PDB entry 5VGA | X-ray diffraction, 2.50 A resolution | chains A and B

Chain A:
Molecule: Fab 36-65 light chain
Organism: Mus musculus
Notes: antibody fragment or engineered binder
Chain sequence (214 residues; numbered 1 to 214; the number before each row is that of its first residue):
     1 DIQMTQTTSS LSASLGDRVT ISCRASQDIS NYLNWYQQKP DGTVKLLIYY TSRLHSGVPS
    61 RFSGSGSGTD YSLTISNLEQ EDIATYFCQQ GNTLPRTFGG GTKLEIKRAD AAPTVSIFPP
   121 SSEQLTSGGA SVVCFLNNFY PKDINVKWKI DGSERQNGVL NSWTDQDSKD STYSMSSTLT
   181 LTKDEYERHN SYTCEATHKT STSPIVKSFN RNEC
Disulfides: Cys-23/Cys-88, Cys-134/Cys-194
What the authors report for this chain:
  - conformationally variable residues (register shift): Thr-51 to Gly-57

Chain B:
Molecule: Fab 36-65 heavy chain
Organism: Mus musculus
Notes: antibody fragment or engineered binder
Chain sequence (224 residues; numbered 1 to 224; the number before each row is that of its first residue):
     1 EVQLQQSGAE LVRAGSSVKM SCKASGYTFT SYGINWVKQR PGQGLEWIGY INPGNGYTKY
    61 NEKFKGKTTL TVDKSSSTAY MQLRSLTSED SAVYFCARSV YYGGSYYFDY WGQGTTLTVS
   121 SAKTTPPSVY PLAPGSAAQT NSMVTLGCLV KGYFPEPVTV TWNSGSLSSG VHTFPAVLQS
   181 DLYTLSSSVT VPSSTWPSET VTCNVAHPAS STKVDKKIVP RDCG
Disulfides: Cys-22/Cys-96, Cys-148/Cys-203
What the authors report for this chain:
  - conformationally variable residues (order/disorder transition): Ala-138 to Thr-140

How chain A and chain B interact:
Residue-residue contacts (71):
  Tyr-32(A) with Gly-103(B), hydrogen bond (side chain-backbone); Ser-105(B)
  Asn-34(A) with Tyr-106(B); Tyr-107(B)
  Tyr-36(A) with Phe-108(B), hydrogen bond (side chain-backbone); Trp-111(B), hydrophobic
  Gln-38(A) with Gln-39(B), hydrogen bond; Phe-95(B)
  Gly-42(A) with Phe-95(B)
  Val-44(A) with Trp-111(B), hydrophobic
  Leu-46(A) with Tyr-107(B), hydrophobic; Phe-108(B); Asp-109(B)
  Tyr-49(A) with Tyr-102(B), hydrophobic; Tyr-107(B), hydrophobic
  Arg-53(A) with Tyr-102(B), hydrogen bond
  His-55(A) with Asp-109(B); Tyr-110(B)
  Phe-87(A) with Gly-44(B); Leu-45(B), hydrophobic
  Gln-89(A) with Phe-108(B)
  Leu-94(A) with Trp-47(B), hydrophobic; Lys-59(B)
  Pro-95(A) with Trp-47(B), hydrophobic; Asn-61(B)
  Arg-96(A) with Trp-47(B)
  Phe-98(A) with Leu-45(B); Phe-108(B), hydrophobic
  Gly-100(A) with Gln-43(B)
  Ser-116(A) with Thr-145(B)
  Phe-118(A) with Leu-132(B); Ala-133(B); Pro-134(B); Thr-145(B)
  Pro-119(A) with Gly-135(B); Arg-221(B), hydrogen bond (backbone-side chain)
  Pro-120(A) with Arg-221(B), hydrogen bond (backbone-side chain)
  Ser-121(A) with Tyr-130(B); Pro-131(B); Arg-221(B)
  Glu-123(A) with Tyr-130(B); Pro-131(B)
  Gln-124(A) with Tyr-130(B); Lys-151(B)
  Ser-127(A) with Tyr-130(B)
  Ser-131(A) with Leu-149(B); Lys-151(B)
  Val-133(A) with Leu-132(B), hydrophobic
  Phe-135(A) with Gly-147(B); Phe-174(B), hydrophobic; Ser-186(B); Ser-187(B); Ser-188(B)
  Asn-137(A) with His-172(B); Phe-174(B); Ser-188(B), hydrogen bond
  Asn-138(A) with His-172(B), hydrogen bond
  Leu-160(A) with Gln-179(B)
  Asn-161(A) with Val-177(B)
  Ser-162(A) with Phe-174(B); Pro-175(B), hydrogen bond (side chain-backbone)
  Trp-163(A) with Pro-175(B)
  Thr-164(A) with Phe-174(B)
  Ser-174(A) with His-172(B), hydrogen bond; Phe-174(B)
  Met-175(A) with Phe-174(B)
  Ser-176(A) with Phe-174(B); Ser-186(B), hydrogen bond
  Glu-213(A) with Ala-137(B)
  Cys-214(A) with Ser-136(B); Gly-224(B), hydrogen bond (backbone-backbone)
Interface residues without a listed pair, chain A (43 interface residues in all): Tyr-50, Ser-122, Thr-180
Interface residues without a listed pair, chain B (47 interface residues in all): Val-37, Glu-46, Gly-104, Leu-146, Thr-173, Leu-178, Lys-216, Cys-223

Overview:
The interface between chain A and chain B involves 43 residues on one side and 47 on the other; the contacts
include 12 hydrogen bonds. Polar pairs include Tyr-32(A)/Gly-103(B), Tyr-36(A)/Phe-108(B) and
Gln-38(A)/Gln-39(B). From the paper: conformational variability at Thr-51(A) and Ala-138(B).
Here chain A is Fab 36-65 light chain and chain B is Fab 36-65 heavy chain, both from Mus musculus. Entry 5VGA
(Alternative model for Fab 36-65) was determined by X-ray diffraction.
